PDB entry 5MIF | X-ray diffraction, 2.14 A resolution | chains A and C

# Chain A (and C)
Protein: 'Carboxyl esterase 2
From: Tuber melanosporum Mel28
Notes: chain C of this document is another copy of the same molecule, construct and numbering; everything in this record applies to it too
Reference sequence: D5GA36 (D5GA36_TUBMM); numbering as in UniProt (aligned over 1-347)
Sequence (347 residues; numbered 1 to 347; the number before each row is that of its first residue):
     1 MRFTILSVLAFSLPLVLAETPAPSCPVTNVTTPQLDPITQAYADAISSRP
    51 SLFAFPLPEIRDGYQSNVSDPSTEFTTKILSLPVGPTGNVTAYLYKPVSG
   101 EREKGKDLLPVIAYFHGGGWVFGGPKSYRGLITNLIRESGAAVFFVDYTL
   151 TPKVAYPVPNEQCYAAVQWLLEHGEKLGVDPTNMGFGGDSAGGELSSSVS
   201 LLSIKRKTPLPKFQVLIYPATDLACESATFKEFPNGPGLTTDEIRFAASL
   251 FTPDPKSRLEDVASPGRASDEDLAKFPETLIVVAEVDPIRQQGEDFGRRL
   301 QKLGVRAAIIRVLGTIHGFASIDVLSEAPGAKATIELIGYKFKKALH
Unresolved in the structure: 1-33, 67-71, 100-106 (chain C: 1-33, 67-71, 99-106)
From the paper describing this entry:
  - catalytic residues: His116 to Gly119, Ser190, Asp287, His317
  - contacts within the chain: Ser190-His317 (hydrogen bond), Glu285-Gly314 (hydrogen bond), Phe233-Val286 (hydrophobic contact), Leu35-Val286 (hydrophobic contact), Asp287-His317 (hydrogen bond)
  - binding site for fragment of triton x-100: Ile244, Ile289
  - conformationally variable residues (loop rearrangement): Ser48 to Pro50, Pro56 to Ile60
  - self-association interface (contacts with another copy of this molecule); pairs are residue here / residue on that copy: Glu285-Arg298 (salt bridge), Ile309-Leu313 (backbone contact), Ile310-Ile310, Arg311-Arg311 (backbone contact)
  - mutagenesis - V286A, R298A: unchanged catalytic activity
  - mutagenesis - E285A, E285A/R298A, R298A (Tm change 9 degC): decreased stability
  - mutagenesis - E285A, E285A/R298A: decreased catalytic activity
  - mutagenesis - R298A: unchanged binding to another copy of this molecule

# How chain A and chain C interact
Contacting residue pairs (52; chain A residue first):
  Asp36(A) - Gln301(C)
  Pro37(A) - Gln301(C)
  Ile38(A) - Arg306(C)
  Glu138(A) - Tyr340(C)  hydrogen bond
  Glu138(A) - Lys344(C)  salt bridge
  Glu285(A) - Arg298(C)  salt bridge
  Glu294(A) - Leu313(C)
  Arg298(A) - Glu285(C)  salt bridge
  Arg298(A) - Leu313(C)
  Gln301(A) - Asp36(C)
  Gln301(A) - Pro37(C)
  Gln301(A) - Leu313(C)
  Arg306(A) - Ile38(C)
  Arg306(A) - Glu327(C)  hydrogen bond (side chain-backbone)
  Arg306(A) - Ala328(C)
  Arg306(A) - Pro329(C)
  Ala307(A) - Pro329(C)
  Ala308(A) - Pro329(C)
  Ala308(A) - Gly330(C)
  Ile309(A) - Arg311(C)
  Ile309(A) - Val312(C)
  Ile309(A) - Leu313(C)  hydrogen bond (backbone-backbone)
  Ile310(A) - Ile310(C)  hydrophobic
  Ile310(A) - Arg311(C)
  Ile310(A) - Thr334(C)
  Arg311(A) - Ile309(C)
  Arg311(A) - Ile310(C)
  Arg311(A) - Arg311(C)  hydrogen bond (backbone-backbone)
  Val312(A) - Ile309(C)
  Leu313(A) - Glu294(C)
  Leu313(A) - Arg298(C)
  Leu313(A) - Ile309(C)  hydrogen bond (backbone-backbone)
  Glu327(A) - Arg306(C)  hydrogen bond (backbone-side chain)
  Pro329(A) - Arg306(C)
  Pro329(A) - Ala307(C)
  Pro329(A) - Ala308(C)
  Gly330(A) - Ala308(C)
  Ala333(A) - Leu337(C)
  Ala333(A) - Lys341(C)
  Thr334(A) - Ile310(C)
  Glu336(A) - Tyr340(C)
  Glu336(A) - Lys341(C)  salt bridge
  Glu336(A) - Lys344(C)  salt bridge
  Leu337(A) - Ala333(C)
  Leu337(A) - Leu337(C)  hydrophobic
  Tyr340(A) - Glu138(C)  hydrogen bond
  Tyr340(A) - Glu336(C)
  Tyr340(A) - Tyr340(C)  hydrophobic
  Lys341(A) - Ala333(C)
  Lys341(A) - Glu336(C)  salt bridge
  Lys344(A) - Glu138(C)  salt bridge
  Lys344(A) - Glu336(C)  salt bridge
Interface residues without a listed pair, chain A (30 interface residues in all): Gln34, Arg137, Ala328, Lys332
Interface residues without a listed pair, chain C (31 interface residues in all): Gln34, Leu35, Gly314, Lys332

# Overview
Chain A and chain C form an interface of 30 and 31 residues respectively; the contacts include 7 hydrogen
bonds and 8 salt bridges. Polar contacts include Glu138(A)-Lys344(C), Glu285(A)-Arg298(C) and
Glu336(A)-Lys341(C). The paper reports catalytic residues His116(A), Ser190(A) and Asp287(A) among others;
E285A, E285A/R298A and R298A of chain A reduce stability.
Chain A and chain C are both 'Carboxyl esterase 2 (Tuber melanosporum Mel28); the structure, Crystal structure
of carboxyl esterase 2 (TmelEST2) from mycorrhizal fungus Tuber melanosporum, was determined by X-ray
diffraction together with 5MII from the same study.
